Entry 4CQX (X-ray diffraction, 2.30 A resolution); this record covers chains A and B of the 6 polymer chains in the assembly.

# Chain A
Protein: Haemagglutinin HA1
From: Influenza A virus (A/TURKEY/TURKEY/1/2005(H5N1))
Notes: fragment: ha1 of trypsin released ectodomain, residues 17-342
UniProtKB: Q207Z6 (Q207Z6_9INFA); aligned to UniProt positions 17-341 over residues 1-325 (the alignment contains insertions or deletions, so no single offset holds)
Chain sequence (327 residues; numbered -1 to 325; the number before each row is that of its first residue; numbers below 1 keep their minus sign (Asp-1 is residue -1)):
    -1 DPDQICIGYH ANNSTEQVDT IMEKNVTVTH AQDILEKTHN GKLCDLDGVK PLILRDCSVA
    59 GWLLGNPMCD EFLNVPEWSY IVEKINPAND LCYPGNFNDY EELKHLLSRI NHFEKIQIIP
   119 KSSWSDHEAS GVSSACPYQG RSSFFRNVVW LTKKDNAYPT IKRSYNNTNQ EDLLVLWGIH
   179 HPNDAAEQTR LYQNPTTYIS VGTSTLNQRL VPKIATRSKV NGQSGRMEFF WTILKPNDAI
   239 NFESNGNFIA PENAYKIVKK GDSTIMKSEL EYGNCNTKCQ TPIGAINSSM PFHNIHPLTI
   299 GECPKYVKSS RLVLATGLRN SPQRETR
Not modelled in the structure: 321-325
Disulfide bonds: Cys42-Cys273, Cys55-Cys67, Cys90-Cys134, Cys277-Cys301
Covalent attachments: N-acetylglucosamine (NAG) linked to Asn11, Asn23, Asn164
Differences from the reference sequence: expression tag (-1 to 0); engineered mutation Thr150 (Ile167 in Q207Z6); conflict Arg322 (Gly339 in Q207Z6), Thr324 (Arg341 in Q207Z6)

# Chain B
Protein: Haemagglutinin HA2
From: Influenza A virus (A/TURKEY/TURKEY/1/2005(H5N1))
Notes: fragment: ha2 of trypsin released ectodomain, residues 347-512
UniProtKB: Q207Z6 (Q207Z6_9INFA); residues 1-166 here correspond to UniProt positions 347-512 (UniProt number = residue number + 346)
Chain sequence (166 residues; each row starts with the number of its first residue):
     1 GLFGAIAGFI EGGWQGMVDG WYGYHHSNEQ GSGYAADKES TQKAIDGVTN KVNSIIDKMN
    61 TQFEAVGREF NNLERRIENL NKKMEDGFLD VWTYNAELLV LMENERTLDF HDSNVKNLYD
   121 KVRLQLRDNA KELGNGCFEF YHRCDNECME SVRNGTYDYP QYSEEA
Not modelled in the structure: 164-166
Disulfide bonds: Cys144-Cys148

# Interface between chain A and chain B
Pairs across the interface (112):
  Asp-1(A) - Arg143(B)  salt bridge
  Pro0(A) - Glu139(B)
  Pro0(A) - Arg143(B)
  Asp1(A) - Ser27(B)
  Asp1(A) - Asn28(B)
  Asp1(A) - Glu29(B)
  Asp1(A) - Glu139(B)
  Asp1(A) - Phe140(B)  hydrogen bond (backbone-backbone)
  Asp1(A) - Arg143(B)  salt bridge
  Asp1(A) - Cys144(B)  hydrogen bond (side chain-backbone)
  Gln2(A) - His26(B)
  Gln2(A) - Ser27(B)  hydrogen bond (backbone-backbone)
  Gln2(A) - Leu133(B)
  Gln2(A) - Cys137(B)
  Gln2(A) - Phe138(B)
  Gln2(A) - Glu139(B)
  Gln2(A) - Phe140(B)
  Gln2(A) - Met149(B)
  Ile3(A) - His25(B)
  Ile3(A) - Cys137(B)
  Ile3(A) - Phe138(B)  hydrogen bond (backbone-backbone)
  Ile3(A) - Phe140(B)  hydrophobic
  Ile3(A) - Val152(B)  hydrophobic
  Cys4(A) - Trp14(B)
  Cys4(A) - Gly23(B)
  Cys4(A) - Tyr24(B)
  Cys4(A) - His25(B)  hydrogen bond (backbone-backbone)
  Cys4(A) - Gly136(B)
  Cys4(A) - Cys137(B)  disulfide
  Ile5(A) - Ile10(B)
  Ile5(A) - Trp14(B)
  Ile5(A) - Gly23(B)
  Ile5(A) - Tyr24(B)  hydrophobic
  Ile5(A) - Leu118(B)  hydrophobic
  Ile5(A) - Tyr119(B)
  Ile5(A) - Val122(B)  hydrophobic
  Ile5(A) - Gly136(B)  hydrogen bond (backbone-backbone)
  Gly6(A) - Trp14(B)
  Gly6(A) - Met17(B)
  Gly6(A) - Tyr22(B)
  Gly6(A) - Gly23(B)  hydrogen bond (backbone-backbone)
  Tyr7(A) - Ile6(B)  hydrophobic
  Tyr7(A) - Ala7(B)  hydrogen bond (side chain-backbone)
  Tyr7(A) - Ile10(B)  hydrogen bond (side chain-backbone)
  Tyr7(A) - Glu11(B)
  Tyr7(A) - Gly12(B)
  Tyr7(A) - Gly13(B)  hydrogen bond (side chain-backbone)
  Tyr7(A) - Trp14(B)  hydrogen bond (backbone-backbone)
  Tyr7(A) - Met17(B)
  Tyr7(A) - Trp21(B)
  Tyr7(A) - Val115(B)  hydrophobic
  His8(A) - Trp14(B)
  His8(A) - Met17(B)  hydrogen bond (side chain-backbone)
  His8(A) - Gly20(B)
  His8(A) - Trp21(B)  hydrogen bond (backbone-backbone)
  Ala9(A) - Gly13(B)
  Ala9(A) - Trp14(B)  hydrogen bond (backbone-backbone)
  Ala9(A) - Gln15(B)
  Asn10(A) - Gln15(B)  hydrogen bond (backbone-side chain)
  Val16(A) - Asn104(B)
  Asp17(A) - Leu101(B)
  Asp17(A) - Asn104(B)  hydrogen bond (backbone-side chain)
  Thr18(A) - Leu101(B)
  Thr18(A) - Asn104(B)
  Thr18(A) - Glu105(B)  hydrogen bond
  Ile19(A) - Leu98(B)  hydrophobic
  Ile19(A) - Leu101(B)  hydrophobic
  Ile19(A) - Glu105(B)  hydrogen bond (backbone-side chain)
  Met20(A) - Glu105(B)  hydrogen bond (backbone-side chain)
  Val26(A) - Leu108(B)  hydrophobic
  His28(A) - Trp21(B)
  Gln30(A) - Val52(B)
  Glu99(A) - Glu69(B)
  Glu99(A) - Asn71(B)
  Lys102(A) - Glu69(B)  salt bridge
  Pro289(A) - Ile56(B)  hydrophobic
  Phe290(A) - Met59(B)  hydrophobic
  Phe290(A) - Gln62(B)
  Pro295(A) - Ala65(B)
  Pro295(A) - Leu89(B)  hydrophobic
  Leu296(A) - Ala65(B)  hydrophobic
  Lys303(A) - Ile56(B)  hydrogen bond (side chain-backbone)
  Lys303(A) - Met59(B)
  Lys303(A) - Asn60(B)
  Lys303(A) - Gln62(B)
  Tyr304(A) - Gln62(B)  hydrogen bond (backbone-side chain)
  Tyr304(A) - Leu89(B)  hydrophobic
  Val305(A) - Gln62(B)
  Val305(A) - Thr93(B)
  Lys306(A) - Asp86(B)  salt bridge
  Lys306(A) - Asp90(B)  salt bridge
  Lys306(A) - Thr93(B)  hydrogen bond (backbone-side chain)
  Ser307(A) - Thr93(B)
  Ser307(A) - Glu97(B)  hydrogen bond
  Leu310(A) - Glu97(B)
  Val311(A) - Val100(B)
  Val311(A) - Asn104(B)  hydrogen bond (backbone-side chain)
  Leu312(A) - Ile55(B)  hydrophobic
  Leu312(A) - Val100(B)  hydrophobic
  Leu312(A) - Asn104(B)
  Ala313(A) - Asn104(B)  hydrogen bond (backbone-side chain)
  Ala313(A) - Thr107(B)
  Thr314(A) - Trp21(B)
  Thr314(A) - Val48(B)
  Thr314(A) - Thr107(B)
  Thr314(A) - His111(B)  hydrogen bond (backbone-side chain)
  Gly315(A) - Leu108(B)
  Gly315(A) - His111(B)  hydrogen bond (backbone-side chain)
  Leu316(A) - Ile6(B)  hydrophobic
  Leu316(A) - His111(B)
  Arg317(A) - Leu108(B)
  Ser319(A) - Gly13(B)  hydrogen bond (side chain-backbone)
Interface residues without a listed pair, chain A (47 interface residues in all): Asn11, Lys22, Val24, Thr27, Ile32, Glu81, Ile263
Interface residues without a listed pair, chain B (65 interface residues in all): Ala5, Val18, Val66, Gly67, Phe70, Trp92, Ala96, Met102, Leu126
Cross-chain cystine bridges: Cys4(A)-Cys137(B)

# In short
47 residues of chain A face 65 of chain B across their interface, with 1 disulfide bond, 28 hydrogen bonds and
5 salt bridges. Polar pairs include Asp-1(A)-Arg143(B), Asp1(A)-Arg143(B) and Lys102(A)-Glu69(B).
N-acetylglucosamine is covalently linked to Asn11(A), Asn23(A) and Asn164(A).
Here chain A is Haemagglutinin HA1 and chain B is Haemagglutinin HA2, both from Influenza A virus
(A/TURKEY/TURKEY/1/2005(H5N1)). Entry 4CQX (H5 (tyTy) Del133/Ile155Thr Mutant Haemagglutinin in Complex with
Human Receptor Analogue 6'SLN) was determined by X-ray diffraction together with 4CQP, 4CQQ, 4CQR, 4CQS, 4CQU,
4CQV and 5 further entries from the same study.
